Entry 4WDX (X-ray diffraction, 1.64 A resolution); this record covers chain A.

Chain A:
Protein: Aldo-keto reductase family 1 member C3
Source organism: Homo sapiens
Notes: EC 1.1.1.64
Reference sequence: P42330 (AK1C3_HUMAN); residue numbers follow UniProt; this construct covers 1-323
Sequence (331 residues; each row starts with the number of its first residue):
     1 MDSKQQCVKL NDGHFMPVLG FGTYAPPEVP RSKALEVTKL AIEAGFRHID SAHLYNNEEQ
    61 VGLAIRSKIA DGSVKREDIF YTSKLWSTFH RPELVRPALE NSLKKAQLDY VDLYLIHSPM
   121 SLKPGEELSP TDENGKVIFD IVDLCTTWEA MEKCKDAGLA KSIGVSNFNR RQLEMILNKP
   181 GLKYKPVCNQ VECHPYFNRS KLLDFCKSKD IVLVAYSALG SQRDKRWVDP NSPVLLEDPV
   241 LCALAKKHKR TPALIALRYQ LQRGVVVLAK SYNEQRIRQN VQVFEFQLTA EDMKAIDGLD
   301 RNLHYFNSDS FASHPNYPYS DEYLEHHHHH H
Not modelled in the structure: 1-5, 126-127, 132-137, 312-331
Construct notes: variant Q5 (His in P42330); expression tag (324-331)
Ligand contacts:
  - NADP (NAP; NADP nicotinamide-adenine-dinucleotide phosphate): G22, T23, Y24, D50, Y55, K84, H117, S166, N167, Q190, Y216, S217, A218, L219, G220, S221, Q222, L236, A253, L268, A269, K270, S271, Y272, N273, R276, Q279, N280
  - WDX ([4-(2-hydroxyethyl)piperidin-1-yl](5-methyl-1H-indol-2-yl)methanone): Y24, L54, Y55, W86, H117, S118, M120, N167, S217, S221, Q222, W227, F306, S308, F311
Swiss-Prot annotation at these positions:
  - active site: Y55 (Proton donor)
  - binding site (NADP(+)): T23, Y24, D50, S166, N167, Q190, Y216 to Q222, K270 to Y272, R276 to N280
  - binding site (substrate): H117
  - site: L54 (Important for substrate specificity), K84 (Lowers pKa of active site Tyr), W227 (Involved in ligand recognition and product release), F306 (Involved in ligand recognition and product release)
  - natural variant: M175 (M175I: No effect on 17beta-HSD activity)
  - mutagenesis: K75 (K75E: No effect on 17beta-HSD activity), R226 (R226P: Decreases in the retinaldehyde reductase activity. 3-fold decrease in the kcat value, whereas the KM value does not vary; R226Q: Decrease in the retinaldehyde reductase activity ...)

Summary:
Bound to chain A: NADP and compound WDX. From UniProt: active-site residue Y55, 21 NADP+-binding residues,
substrate-binding residue H117 and 2 mutagenesis sites.
Chain A is Aldo-keto reductase family 1 member C3 (Homo sapiens); the structure, 17beta-HSD5 in complex with
[4-(2-hydroxyethyl)piperidin-1-yl](5-methyl-1H-indol-2-yl)methanone, was determined by X-ray diffraction,
deposited together with 4WDT, 4WDU, 4WDW, 4XVD and 4XVE.
